6B1U - chains B and E of the 3 polymer chains in the assembly; structure by X-ray diffraction, 2.77 A resolution.

[Chain B]
Protein: 5'-AMP-activated protein kinase subunit beta-1
From: Homo sapiens
UniProtKB: Q9Y478 (AAKB1_HUMAN); numbering as in UniProt (aligned over 1-270)
Sequence (270 residues; row label = number of the first residue in the row):
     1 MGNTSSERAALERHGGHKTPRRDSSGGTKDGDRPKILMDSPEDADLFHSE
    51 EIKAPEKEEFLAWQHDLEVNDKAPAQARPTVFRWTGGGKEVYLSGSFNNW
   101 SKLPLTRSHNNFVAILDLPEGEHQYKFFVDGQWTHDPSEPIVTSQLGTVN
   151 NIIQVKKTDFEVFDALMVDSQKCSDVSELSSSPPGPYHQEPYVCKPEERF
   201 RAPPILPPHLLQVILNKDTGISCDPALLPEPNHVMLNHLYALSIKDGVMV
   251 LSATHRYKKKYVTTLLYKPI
Disordered / not traced: 1-77, 176-184
Modified residues: Ser108 (phosphoserine; SEP)
Residues lining bound ligands: CG7 (5-{[6-chloro-5-(2'-hydroxy[1,1'-biphenyl]-4-yl)-1H-imidazo[4,5-b]pyridin-2-yl]oxy}-2-methylbenzoic acid): Val81, Arg83, Thr106, Arg107, Ser108, Asn111, Val113, Ile115
Swiss-Prot annotation at these positions:
  - modified residue: Thr4 (Phosphothreonine), Ser5 (Phosphoserine), Ser6 (Phosphoserine), Thr19 (Phosphothreonine), Ser24 (Phosphoserine), Ser25 (Phosphoserine), Ser40 (Phosphoserine), Ser96 (Phosphoserine), Ser101 (Phosphoserine), Ser108 (Phosphoserine), Thr148 (Phosphothreonine), Ser182 (Phosphoserine)
  - lipidation: Gly2 (N-myristoyl glycine)
  - mutagenesis: Gly2 (G2A: Abolishes myristoylation and AMP-enhanced phosphorylation of PRKAA1 or PRKAA2)

[Chain E]
Protein: 5'-AMP-activated protein kinase subunit gamma-1
From: Homo sapiens
UniProtKB: P54619 (AAKG1_HUMAN); residue numbers follow UniProt; this construct covers 2-331
Sequence (336 residues; row label = number of the first residue in the row; numbers below 1 keep their minus sign (Met-4 is residue -4)):
    -4 MADLNWETVISSDSSPAVENEHPQETPESNNSVYTSFMKSHRCYDLIPTS
    46 SKLVVFDTSLQVKKAFFALVTNGVRAAPLWDSKKQSFVGMLTITDFINIL
    96 HRYYKSALVQIYELEEHKIETWREVYLQDSFKPLVCISPNASLFDAVSSL
   146 IRNKIHRLPVIDPESGNTLYILTHKRILKFLKLFITEFPKPEFMSKSLEE
   196 LQIGTYANIAMVRTTTPVYVALGIFVQHRVSALPVVDEKGRVVDIYSKFD
   246 VINLAAEKTYNNLDVSVTKALQHRSHYFEGVLKCYLHETLETIINRLVEA
   296 EVHRLVVVDENDVVKGIVSLSDILQALVLTGGEKKP
Disordered / not traced: -4 to 25, 124, 326-331
Sequence notes: initiating methionine (-4); expression tag (-3 to 1)
Residues lining bound ligands:
  - adenosine monophosphate (AMP), molecule 1: Arg70, Lys170, Ser226, Ile240, Ser242, Phe244, Asp245, Arg269, Phe273, Gly275, Val276, Leu277, Val297, His298, Arg299, Leu300
  - adenosine monophosphate (AMP), molecule 2: His151, Gly199, Thr200, Asn203, Ile204, Ala205, Arg224, Val225, Ser226, Ala227, Leu228, Pro229, His298, Ile312, Ser314, Ser316, Asp317
Swiss-Prot annotation at these positions:
  - motif: Leu138 to Glu159 (AMPK pseudosubstrate)
  - binding site (ADP): Arg70, Met85 to Asp90, Val130, His151, Arg152, Lys170, Ser242 to Asp245, Arg269, Leu277, His298, Arg299
  - binding site (AMP): Arg70, Met85 to Asp90, Val130, His151, Arg152, Lys170, Thr200, Ala205, Ser226, Ala227, Ser242 to Asp245, Arg269, Leu277, His298, Arg299, Ser314 to Asp317
  - binding site (ATP): Arg70, Met85 to Asp90, Val130, His151, Arg152, Lys170, Ser242 to Asp245, Arg269, Leu277, His298, Arg299
  - modified residue: Ser261 (Phosphoserine), Thr263 (Phosphothreonine), Ser270 (Phosphoserine)
  - mutagenesis: Asp90 (D90A: Reduced AMP-activation of phosphorylation of PRKAA1 or PRKAA2. Reduced ADP activation of phosphorylation of PRKAA1 or PRKAA2), Asp245 (D245A: Reduced AMP-activation of phosphorylation of PRKAA1 or PRKAA2. Reduced ADP activation of phosphorylation of PRKAA1 or PRKAA2), Asp317 (D317A: Reduced AMP-activation of phosphorylation of PRKAA1 or PRKAA2. Does not affect ADP activation of phosphorylation of PRKAA1 or PRKAA2)

[How chain B and chain E interact]
Pairs across the interface (49):
  Pro225(B) with Lys47(E); Gly68(E)
  Ala226(B) with Ser46(E); Lys47(E), hydrogen bond (backbone-backbone)
  Leu227(B) with Pro43(E), hydrophobic; Ser45(E)
  Leu228(B) with Ser45(E), hydrogen bond (backbone-backbone); Ser46(E); Lys47(E)
  Pro229(B) with Ser45(E), hydrogen bond (backbone-side chain)
  Pro231(B) with Ser45(E)
  Asp246(B) with Lys59(E), salt bridge
  Val248(B) with Leu55(E), hydrophobic
  Tyr257(B) with Tyr39(E), hydrophobic; Pro134(E); Asn135(E); Asp157(E); Leu164(E), hydrophobic
  Lys258(B) with Arg37(E); Tyr39(E); Asn135(E), hydrogen bond
  Lys259(B) with Tyr39(E), hydrogen bond (backbone-side chain)
  Lys260(B) with Tyr39(E); Ile42(E), hydrogen bond (side chain-backbone); Pro43(E); Thr44(E)
  Tyr261(B) with Thr44(E), hydrogen bond (backbone-backbone); Ser45(E); Ser46(E), hydrogen bond (backbone-backbone)
  Val262(B) with Ser46(E); Leu164(E)
  Thr263(B) with Ser46(E), hydrogen bond (backbone-backbone); Lys47(E); Leu48(E), hydrogen bond (backbone-backbone)
  Thr264(B) with Leu48(E)
  Leu265(B) with Leu48(E), hydrogen bond (backbone-backbone); Val49(E); Val50(E), hydrogen bond (backbone-backbone); Asn67(E)
  Leu266(B) with Val50(E)
  Tyr267(B) with Val49(E), hydrophobic; Val50(E), hydrogen bond (backbone-backbone); Phe51(E), hydrophobic; Asp52(E), hydrogen bond (backbone-backbone); Leu55(E), hydrophobic; Ala63(E); Asn67(E), hydrogen bond
  Lys268(B) with Asp52(E)
  Pro269(B) with Ser54(E)
Also at the interface, not in a pair above, chain B (25 interface residues in all): Ile214, Leu215, Ser222, Glu230
Also at the interface, not in a pair above, chain E (26 interface residues in all): Thr66, Thr163, Glu296

[Summary]
The interface between chain B and chain E involves 25 residues on one side and 26 on the other; the contacts
include 15 hydrogen bonds and 1 salt bridge. Polar contacts include Asp246(B)-Lys59(E), Pro229(B)-Ser45(E) and
Lys258(B)-Asn135(E). Bound to chain B: compound CG7.
Chain B is 5'-AMP-activated protein kinase subunit beta-1 and chain E is 5'-AMP-activated protein kinase
subunit gamma-1, both from Homo sapiens; the structure, Structure of full-length human AMPK (a2b1g1) in
complex with a small molecule activator SC4, was determined by X-ray diffraction, deposited together with
6B2E.
